PDB entry 2AF3 | X-ray diffraction, 2.60 A resolution | chains C and D

[Chain C (and D)]
Molecule: Phosphate acetyltransferase
From: Methanosarcina thermophila
Notes: EC 2.3.1.8; chain D of this document is another copy of the same molecule, construct and numbering; everything in this record applies to it too
UniProt: P38503 (PTA_METTE); residues 1-333 here correspond to UniProt positions 0-332 (UniProt number = residue number - 1)
Chain sequence (333 residues; each row starts with the number of its first residue):
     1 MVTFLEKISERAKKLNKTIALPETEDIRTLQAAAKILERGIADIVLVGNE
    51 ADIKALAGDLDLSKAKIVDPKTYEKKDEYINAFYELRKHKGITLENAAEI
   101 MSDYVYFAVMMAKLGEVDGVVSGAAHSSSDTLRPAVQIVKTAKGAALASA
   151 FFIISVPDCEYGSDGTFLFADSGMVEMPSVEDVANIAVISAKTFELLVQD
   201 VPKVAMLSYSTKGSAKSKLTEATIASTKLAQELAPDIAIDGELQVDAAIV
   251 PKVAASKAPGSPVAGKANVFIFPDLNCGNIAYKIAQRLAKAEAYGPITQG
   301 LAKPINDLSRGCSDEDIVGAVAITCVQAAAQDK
Disordered / not traced: 1
Residues lining bound ligands:
  - coenzyme A (COA), molecule 1: Arg87, Lys90, Leu132, Arg133, Val136, Gln137, Thr141, Leu147, Ala148, Met174, Val175, Glu176
  - coenzyme A (COA), molecule 2: Ser128, Leu132, Ala150, Phe152, Gly173, Met174, Asn279, Tyr282, Lys283, Gln286, Ala293, Tyr294, Gly295, Pro296, Thr298, Asp307, Leu308, Ser309, Cys312
From the paper describing this entry:
  - binding site for coenzyme A: Arg87, Ser128, Arg133, Ala148, Met174, Glu176, Gln244, Lys257, Asn279, Tyr282, Lys283, Gln286, Gly295, Thr298, Asp307, Ser309
  - binding site for sulfate ion: Arg310
  - conformationally variable residues (side-chain flip): Arg310
  - mutagenesis - S309A, S309C, S309T, R310A, R310K, R310Q, D316E: decreased catalytic activity
  - mutagenesis - R310A: abolished binding to acetyl phosphate
  - mutagenesis - R310K: decreased binding to acetyl phosphate
  - catalytic residues: Asp316 (proposed by the authors, not directly observed)
  - catalytic residues: Ser309, Arg310

[How chain C and chain D interact]
Contacting residue pairs (68):
  Val156(C) - Leu288(D)
  Asp158(C) - Lys290(D)  hydrogen bond (backbone-side chain)
  Cys159(C) - Leu288(D)  hydrophobic
  Tyr161(C) - Arg287(D)
  Phe167(C) - Leu288(D)  hydrophobic
  Glu176(C) - Tyr209(D)  hydrogen bond
  Glu176(C) - Ala215(D)
  Glu176(C) - Lys216(D)
  Glu176(C) - Leu219(D)
  Met177(C) - Ser217(D)
  Met177(C) - Lys218(D)
  Met177(C) - Leu219(D)  hydrophobic
  Leu207(C) - Ile280(D)  hydrophobic
  Ser208(C) - Asn276(D)
  Tyr209(C) - Glu176(D)  hydrogen bond
  Tyr209(C) - Leu275(D)
  Tyr209(C) - Asn276(D)
  Tyr209(C) - Asn279(D)
  Ala215(C) - Glu176(D)
  Lys216(C) - Glu176(D)
  Ser217(C) - Glu176(D)
  Ser217(C) - Met177(D)
  Lys218(C) - Met177(D)
  Leu219(C) - Glu176(D)
  Leu219(C) - Met177(D)  hydrophobic
  Leu219(C) - Asp274(D)
  Leu219(C) - Asn276(D)
  Gln244(C) - Asn279(D)
  Gln244(C) - Lys283(D)
  Val245(C) - Lys283(D)
  Val245(C) - Ile284(D)  hydrophobic
  Asp246(C) - Lys283(D)  salt bridge
  Ile249(C) - Arg287(D)
  Ile249(C) - Leu288(D)  hydrophobic
  Val250(C) - Arg287(D)
  Val253(C) - Arg287(D)
  Lys257(C) - Lys283(D)
  Phe272(C) - Ile280(D)  hydrophobic
  Pro273(C) - Asn276(D)
  Leu275(C) - Tyr209(D)
  Asn276(C) - Ser208(D)
  Asn276(C) - Tyr209(D)  hydrogen bond (side chain-backbone)
  Asn276(C) - Leu219(D)
  Asn276(C) - Pro273(D)
  Asn276(C) - Cys277(D)
  Cys277(C) - Asn276(D)
  Cys277(C) - Cys277(D)  hydrogen bond
  Asn279(C) - Tyr209(D)
  Asn279(C) - Gln244(D)
  Ile280(C) - Ser208(D)
  Ile280(C) - Val245(D)  hydrophobic
  Ile280(C) - Phe272(D)  hydrophobic
  Ala281(C) - Ile284(D)  hydrophobic
  Lys283(C) - Val245(D)
  Lys283(C) - Asp246(D)  salt bridge
  Ile284(C) - Val245(D)  hydrophobic
  Ile284(C) - Phe270(D)  hydrophobic
  Ile284(C) - Ile284(D)  hydrophobic
  Arg287(C) - Tyr161(D)
  Arg287(C) - Val250(D)
  Leu288(C) - Val156(D)
  Leu288(C) - Cys159(D)  hydrophobic
  Leu288(C) - Tyr161(D)  hydrophobic
  Leu288(C) - Ile249(D)  hydrophobic
  Leu288(C) - Ala289(D)
  Ala289(C) - Leu288(D)
  Ala289(C) - Ala289(D)  hydrophobic
  Lys290(C) - Asp158(D)  hydrogen bond (side chain-backbone)
Also at the interface, not in a pair above, chain C (39 interface residues in all): Phe169, Asp274, Ala285
Also at the interface, not in a pair above, chain D (40 interface residues in all): Phe167, Phe169, Leu207, Val253, Lys257, Ala281, Ala285

[Summary]
39 residues of chain C face 40 of chain D across their interface; the contacts include 6 hydrogen bonds and 2
salt bridges. Polar contacts include Asp246(C)-Lys283(D), Asp158(C)-Lys290(D) and Glu176(C)-Tyr209(D). The
paper reports catalytic residues Asp316(C), Ser309(C) and Arg310(C); S309A, S309C and S309T of chain C, among
others, reduce catalytic activity; 7 substitutions were tested in all.
Chain C and chain D are both Phosphate acetyltransferase (Methanosarcina thermophila); the structure,
Phosphotransacetylase from Methanosarcina thermophila soaked with Coenzyme A, was determined by X-ray
diffraction together with 2AF4 from the same study.
